Entry 6M7O (X-ray diffraction, 3.00 A resolution); this record covers chains A and P of the 3 polymer chains in the assembly.

[Chain A]
Protein: DNA polymerase eta
Organism: Homo sapiens
Notes: EC 2.7.7.7
Reference sequence: Q9Y253 (POLH_HUMAN); residues 1-432 here = UniProt positions 1-432
Chain sequence (435 residues; each row starts with the number of its first residue; numbers below 1 keep their minus sign (Gly-2 is residue -2)):
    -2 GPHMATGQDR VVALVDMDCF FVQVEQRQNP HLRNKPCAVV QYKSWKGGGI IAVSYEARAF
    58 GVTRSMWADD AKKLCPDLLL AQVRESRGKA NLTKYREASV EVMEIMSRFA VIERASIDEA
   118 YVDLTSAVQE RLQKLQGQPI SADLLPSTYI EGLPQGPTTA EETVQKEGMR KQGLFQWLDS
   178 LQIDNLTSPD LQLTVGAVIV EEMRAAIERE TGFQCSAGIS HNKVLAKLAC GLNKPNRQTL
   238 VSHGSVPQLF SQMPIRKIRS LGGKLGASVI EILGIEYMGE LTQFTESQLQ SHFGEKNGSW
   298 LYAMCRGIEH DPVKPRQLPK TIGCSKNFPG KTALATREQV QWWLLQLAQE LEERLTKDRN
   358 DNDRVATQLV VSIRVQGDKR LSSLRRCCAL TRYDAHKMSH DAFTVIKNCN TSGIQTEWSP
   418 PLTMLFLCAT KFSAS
Not modelled in the structure: -2 to 2, 154-159, 432
Sequence notes: expression tag (-2 to 0)
Ion coordination: Mn2+ site 1: Asp13, Met14, Asp115 (together with 1FZ); Mn2+ site 2: Asp13, Asp115, Glu116 (together with 1FZ) (shared with DG9(P) of chain P)
Small-molecule neighbours: 1FZ (5'-O-[(R)-hydroxy{[(R)-hydroxy(phosphonooxy)phosphoryl]amino}phosphoryl]thymidine): Asp13, Met14, Asp15, Cys16, Phe17, Phe18, Ile48, Ala49, Tyr52, Arg55, Arg61, Ile114, Asp115, Glu116, Lys231
Curated features (UniProtKB/Swiss-Prot):
  - binding site (Mg(2+)): Asp13, Met14, Asp115, Glu116
  - binding site (Mn(2+)): Asp13, Met14, Asp115, Glu116
  - binding site (a 2'-deoxyribonucleoside 5'-triphosphate): Arg61
  - natural variant: Val37 (deletion: In XPV), Leu75 (deletion: In XPV), Arg93 (R93P: In XPV), Arg111 (R111H: In XPV), Thr122 (T122P: In XPV), Gly153 (G153D: In a breast cancer sample), Thr191 (T191P: In XPV), Gly263 (G263V: In XPV), Val266 (V266D: In XPV), Gly295 (G295R: In XPV), Arg361 (R361S: In XPV)
  - mutagenesis: Tyr52 (Y52A/F: Reduces DNA polymerase activity; Y52E: Reduces DNA polymerase activity. Increases fidelity of replication and reduces translesion bypass), Arg61 (R61A: Reduces enzymatic activity by two-thirds), Ser62 (S62G: Increased DNA polymerase activity and translesion bypass compared to wild-type), Ala68 (A68S/V: Severe reduction in thymine dimer translesion bypass), Asn324 to Pro326 (Reduces binding to chromatin and to monoubiquitinated PCNA. Abolishes binding to monoubiquitinated PCNA; when associated with 705-E--H-713 Del)
Reported in the primary citation:
  - binding site for 1FZ: Arg61

[Chain P]
Molecule: 8-nt DNA strand
Sequence (8 nucleotides; row label = number of the first residue in the row):
     2 AGTGTGAG
Ion coordination: Mn2+: DG9 (together with 1FZ) (shared with Asp13(A), Asp115(A), Glu116(A) of chain A)

[Interface between chain A and chain P]
Residue-residue contacts - 26 pairs, chain A then chain P:
  Asp13(A) with DG9(P), phosphate contact
  Ser113(A) with DG9(P), hydrogen bond to the phosphate
  Asp115(A) with DG9(P), phosphate contact
  Glu116(A) with DG9(P), phosphate contact
  Lys224(A) with DG9(P), salt bridge to the phosphate
  Ile255(A) with DA8(P), phosphate contact
  Arg256(A) with DA8(P), phosphate contact; DG9(P), salt bridge to the phosphate
  Ser257(A) with DG7(P), phosphate contact; DA8(P), hydrogen bond to the phosphate
  Leu258(A) with DA8(P), hydrogen bond to the phosphate
  Gly259(A) with DA8(P), hydrogen bond to the phosphate
  Gly260(A) with DG7(P), phosphate contact; DA8(P), phosphate contact
  Lys261(A) with DT6(P), salt bridge to the phosphate; DG7(P), hydrogen bond to the phosphate
  Leu262(A) with DG7(P), hydrogen bond to the phosphate
  Gln365(A) with DA2(P), phosphate contact
  Arg377(A) with DG5(P), salt bridge to the phosphate
  Leu381(A) with DT4(P), phosphate contact
  Arg382(A) with DG3(P), base contact; DT4(P), hydrogen bond to the phosphate
  Arg383(A) with DG3(P), phosphate contact
  Cys384(A) with DA2(P), sugar contact; DG3(P), hydrogen bond to the phosphate
  Lys428(A) with DA2(P), salt bridge to the phosphate
Other interface residues (no listed pair), chain A (23 interface residues in all): Ala112, Ser379, Ser380

[In short]
23 residues of chain A face 8 of chain P across their interface; the contacts include 8 hydrogen bonds and 5
salt bridges. Polar contacts include Ser113(A)-DG9(P), Ser257(A)-DA8(P) and Leu258(A)-DA8(P). Bound to chain
A: compound 1FZ. From the paper: a binding site for 1FZ at Arg61(A).
Chain A is DNA polymerase eta (Homo sapiens) and chain P is an 8-nt DNA strand; the structure, Human DNA
polymerase eta ternary complex with Mn2+ and dTMPNPP oppositing cdA, was determined by X-ray diffraction,
deposited together with 6M7P, 6M7T, 6M7U and 6M7V.
